5LGQ - chains B and D of the 8 polymer chains in the assembly; structure by X-ray diffraction, 2.11 A resolution.

[Chain B (and D)]
Protein: Histone-arginine methyltransferase CARM1
Organism: Mus musculus
Notes: EC 2.1.1.319; chain D of this document is another copy of the same molecule, construct and numbering; everything in this record applies to it too
UniProt: Q9WVG6 (CARM1_MOUSE), isoform Q9WVG6-2; residue numbers follow UniProt; this construct covers 130-487
Amino-acid sequence (361 residues; each row starts with the number of its first residue):
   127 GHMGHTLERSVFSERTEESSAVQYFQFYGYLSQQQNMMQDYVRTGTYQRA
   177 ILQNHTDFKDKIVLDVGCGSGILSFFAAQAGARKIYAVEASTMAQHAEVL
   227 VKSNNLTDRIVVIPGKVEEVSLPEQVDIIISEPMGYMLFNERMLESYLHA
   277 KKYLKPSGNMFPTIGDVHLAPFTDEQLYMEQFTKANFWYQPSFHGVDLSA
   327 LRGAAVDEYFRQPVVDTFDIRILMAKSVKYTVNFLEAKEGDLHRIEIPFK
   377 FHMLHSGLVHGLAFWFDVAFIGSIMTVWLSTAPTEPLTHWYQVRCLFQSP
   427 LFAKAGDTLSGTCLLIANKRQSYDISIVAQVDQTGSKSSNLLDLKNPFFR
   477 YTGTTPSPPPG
Disordered / not traced: 127-134, 478-487
Construct notes: expression tag (127-129)
Curated features (UniProtKB/Swiss-Prot):
  - region: Arg-347 to Leu-380 (Required for nuclear translocation)
  - binding site (S-adenosyl-L-methionine): Gln-160, Arg-169, Gly-193, Glu-215, Glu-244, Ser-272
  - modified residue: Ser-217 (Phosphoserine)
  - cross-link: Lys-228 (Glycyl lysine isopeptide (Lys-Gly) (interchain with G-Cter in ubiquitin))
Ligand contacts: 8ZB ((2R,3R,4S,5R)-2-(6-aminopurin-9-yl)-5-propyl-oxolane-3,4-diol): Phe-138, Tyr-150, Phe-151, Tyr-154, Gln-160, Gly-193, Gly-195, Val-214, Glu-215, Ala-216, Ser-217, Gly-241, Lys-242, Val-243, Glu-244, Glu-258, Met-260, Glu-267, Met-269, Ser-272
From the paper describing this entry:
  - catalytic residues: Glu-258, Glu-267 (citing earlier work)

[How chain B and chain D interact]
Contacting residue pairs (25; chain B residue first):
  Phe-308(B) with Tyr-315(D)
  Asn-312(B) with Phe-308(D)
  Tyr-315(B) with Arg-328(D); Val-332(D); Gln-424(D)
  Gln-316(B) with Ser-425(D)
  Pro-317(B) with Ser-425(D)
  Ser-318(B) with Gly-461(D), hydrogen bond (side chain-backbone); Ser-462(D), hydrogen bond (backbone-side chain); Lys-463(D), hydrogen bond (side chain-backbone)
  His-320(B) with Thr-460(D)
  Gly-321(B) with Thr-460(D); Gly-461(D)
  Arg-328(B) with Tyr-315(D); Arg-328(D)
  Val-332(B) with Tyr-315(D)
  Gln-424(B) with Tyr-315(D)
  Ser-425(B) with Gln-316(D); Pro-317(D)
  Thr-460(B) with His-320(D); Gly-321(D)
  Gly-461(B) with Ser-318(D), hydrogen bond (backbone-side chain); Gly-321(D)
  Ser-462(B) with Ser-318(D), hydrogen bond (side chain-backbone)
  Lys-463(B) with Ser-318(D), hydrogen bond (backbone-side chain)
Interface residues without a listed pair, chain B (18 interface residues in all): Tyr-304, Met-305
Interface residues without a listed pair, chain D (17 interface residues in all): Met-305, Thr-309

[In short]
18 residues of chain B and 17 residues of chain D are in contact, with 6 hydrogen bonds. Among the polar pairs
are Ser-318(B)/Gly-461(D), Ser-318(B)/Ser-462(D) and Ser-318(B)/Lys-463(D). Bound to chain B: compound 8ZB.
From UniProt: 6 S-adenosyl-L-methionine-binding residues on chain B. The paper reports catalytic residues
Glu-258(B) and Glu-267(B).
Both chains are Histone-arginine methyltransferase CARM1 (Mus musculus). Entry 5LGQ (Crystal structure of
mouse CARM1 in complex with ligand P2C3s) was determined by X-ray diffraction, deposited together with 5LGP,
5LGR and 5LGS.
